3JBX - chains B and I of the 12 polymer chains in the assembly; structure by electron microscopy, 3.40 A resolution.

# Chain B
Molecule: V(D)J recombination-activating protein 2
Source organism: Danio rerio
UniProtKB: Q1RLW7 (Q1RLW7_DANRE); numbering as in UniProt (aligned over 1-530)
Chain sequence (533 residues; numbered -2 to 530; the number before each row is that of its first residue; numbers below 1 keep their minus sign (Gly-2 is residue -2)):
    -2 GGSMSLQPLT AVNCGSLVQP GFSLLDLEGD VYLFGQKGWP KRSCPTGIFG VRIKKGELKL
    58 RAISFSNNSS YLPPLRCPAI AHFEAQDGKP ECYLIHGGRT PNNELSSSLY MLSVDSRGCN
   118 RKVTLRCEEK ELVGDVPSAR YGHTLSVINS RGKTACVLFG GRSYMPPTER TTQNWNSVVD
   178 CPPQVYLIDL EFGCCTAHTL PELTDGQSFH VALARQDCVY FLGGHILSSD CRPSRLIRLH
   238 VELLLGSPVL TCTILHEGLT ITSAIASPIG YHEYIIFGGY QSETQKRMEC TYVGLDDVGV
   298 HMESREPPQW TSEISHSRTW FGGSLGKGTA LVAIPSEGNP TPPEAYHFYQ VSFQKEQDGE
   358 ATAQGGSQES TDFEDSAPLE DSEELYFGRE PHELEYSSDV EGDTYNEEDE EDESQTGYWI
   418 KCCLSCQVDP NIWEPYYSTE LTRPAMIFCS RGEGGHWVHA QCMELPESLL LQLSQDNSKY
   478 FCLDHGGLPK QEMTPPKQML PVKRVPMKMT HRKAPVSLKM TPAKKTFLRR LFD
Disordered / not traced: -2 to 0, 352-530
Construct notes: expression tag (-2 to 0)

# Chain I
Molecule: 14-nt DNA strand
Sequence (14 nucleotides; row label = number of the first residue in the row):
     1 GCGATGGTTA ACCA

# Chain B / chain I interface
Contacting residue pairs (6; chain B residue first):
  Lys38(B) - DA4(I)  salt bridge to the phosphate
  Lys38(B) - DT5(I)  phosphate contact
  Arg39(B) - DT5(I)  hydrogen bond to the phosphate
  Arg39(B) - DG6(I)  salt bridge to the phosphate
  Ser40(B) - DT5(I)  phosphate contact
  Arg118(B) - DA14(I)  salt bridge to the phosphate

# Overview
The chain B/chain I interface involves 4 residues from each chain, with 1 hydrogen bond and 3 salt bridges.
Polar contacts include Arg39(B)-DT5(I), Lys38(B)-DA4(I) and Arg39(B)-DG6(I).
Here chain B is V(D)J recombination-activating protein 2 (Danio rerio) and chain I is a 14-nt DNA strand.
Entry 3JBX (Cryo-electron microscopy structure of RAG Signal End Complex (C2 symmetry)) was determined by
electron microscopy, deposited together with 3JBW and 3JBY.
